1U1T - chains D and E of the 6 polymer chains in the assembly; structure by X-ray diffraction, 1.90 A resolution.

[Chain D (and E)]
Name: Hfq protein
From: Pseudomonas aeruginosa
Notes: chain E of this document is another copy of the same molecule, construct and numbering; everything in this record applies to it too
Reference sequence: Q9HUM0 (HFQ_PSEAE); residues 1-82 here = UniProt positions 1-82
Chain sequence (82 residues; each row starts with the number of its first residue):
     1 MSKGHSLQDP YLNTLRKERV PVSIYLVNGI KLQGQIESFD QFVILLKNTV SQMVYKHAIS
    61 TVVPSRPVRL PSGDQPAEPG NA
Not modelled in the structure: 1-5, 72-82 (chain E: 1-2, 72-82)

[Chain D / chain E interface]
Contacting residue pairs (40; chain D residue first):
  Asn28(D) - Val27(E)  hydrogen bond (side chain-backbone)
  Leu32(D) - Thr61(E)
  Ser38(D) - Leu7(E)
  Phe39(D) - Lys3(E)
  Phe39(D) - Leu7(E)  hydrophobic
  Asp40(D) - Lys3(E)
  Asp40(D) - Gly4(E)
  Asp40(D) - His5(E)
  Asp40(D) - Ser6(E)
  Asp40(D) - Leu7(E)  hydrogen bond (side chain-backbone)
  Asp40(D) - Gln8(E)  hydrogen bond (side chain-backbone)
  Gln41(D) - Lys3(E)  hydrogen bond (backbone-backbone)
  Gln41(D) - Gly4(E)
  Phe42(D) - Gly4(E)
  Phe42(D) - His5(E)
  Val43(D) - Leu7(E)  hydrophobic
  Leu45(D) - Leu7(E)  hydrophobic
  Leu45(D) - Tyr11(E)  hydrophobic
  Ser51(D) - Val63(E)
  Ser51(D) - Pro64(E)
  Gln52(D) - Tyr11(E)
  Gln52(D) - Thr61(E)
  Gln52(D) - Val62(E)
  Gln52(D) - Val63(E)
  Met53(D) - Gln8(E)
  Met53(D) - Tyr11(E)  hydrophobic
  Met53(D) - Leu12(E)  hydrophobic
  Met53(D) - Thr61(E)
  Met53(D) - Val62(E)  hydrogen bond (backbone-backbone)
  Val54(D) - Ser60(E)
  Val54(D) - Thr61(E)
  Tyr55(D) - Gln8(E)  hydrogen bond
  Tyr55(D) - Lys56(E)
  Tyr55(D) - Ile59(E)  hydrophobic
  Tyr55(D) - Ser60(E)  hydrogen bond (backbone-backbone)
  His57(D) - Lys56(E)  hydrogen bond (side chain-backbone)
  His57(D) - His57(E)  hydrogen bond (side chain-backbone)
  His57(D) - Ile59(E)  hydrogen bond (side chain-backbone)
  Ala58(D) - Ile59(E)
  Ala58(D) - Ser60(E)
Interface residues without a listed pair, chain D (19 interface residues in all): Asn13, Leu26, Val50
Interface residues without a listed pair, chain E (19 interface residues in all): Leu26, Ile44

[Summary]
The chain D/chain E interface involves 19 residues from each chain, with 10 hydrogen bonds. Among the polar
pairs are Asn28(D)-Val27(E), Asp40(D)-Leu7(E) and Asp40(D)-Gln8(E).
Both chains are Hfq protein (Pseudomonas aeruginosa). Entry 1U1T (Hfq protein from Pseudomonas aeruginosa.
High-salt crystals) was determined by X-ray diffraction, deposited together with 1U1S.
